PDB entry 5M5K | X-ray diffraction, 1.84 A resolution | chains C and D of the 4 polymer chains in the assembly

== Chain C (and D) ==
Name: Adenosylhomocysteinase
Source organism: Bradyrhizobium elkanii
Notes: EC 3.3.1.1; chain D of this document is another copy of the same molecule, construct and numbering; everything in this record applies to it too
UniProtKB: A0A087WNH6 (A0A087WNH6_BRAEL); residues -5 to 473 here correspond to UniProt positions 1-479 (UniProt number = residue number + 6)
Amino-acid sequence (479 residues; row label = number of the first residue in the row; numbers below 1 keep their minus sign (Gly-5 is residue -5)):
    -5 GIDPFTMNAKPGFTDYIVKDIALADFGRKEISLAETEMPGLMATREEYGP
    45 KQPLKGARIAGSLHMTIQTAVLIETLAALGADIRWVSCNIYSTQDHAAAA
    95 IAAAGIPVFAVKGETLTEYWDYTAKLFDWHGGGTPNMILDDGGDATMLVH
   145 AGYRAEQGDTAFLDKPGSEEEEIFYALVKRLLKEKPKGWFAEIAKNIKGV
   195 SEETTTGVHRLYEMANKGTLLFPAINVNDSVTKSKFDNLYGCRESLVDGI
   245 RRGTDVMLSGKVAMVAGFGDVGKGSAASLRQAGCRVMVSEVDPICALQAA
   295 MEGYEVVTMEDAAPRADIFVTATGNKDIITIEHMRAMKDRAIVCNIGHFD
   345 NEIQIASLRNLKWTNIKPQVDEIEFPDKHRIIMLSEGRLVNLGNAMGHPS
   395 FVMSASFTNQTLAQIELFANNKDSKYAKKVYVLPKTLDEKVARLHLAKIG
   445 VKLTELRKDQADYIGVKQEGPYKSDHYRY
Disordered / not traced: -5 to 2 (chain D: -5 to 5)
Bound ions: Na+: Met390, His392
Residues lining bound ligands:
  - adenosine (ADN): Leu57, His58, Thr60, Gln62, Thr63, Asp135, Glu197, Thr198, Lys227, Asp231, Leu383, Asn385, Leu386, Met390, Gly391, His392, Met397, Phe401
  - NAD (nicotinamide-adenine-dinucleotide), molecule 1: Thr198, Thr199, Thr200, Lys227, Asp231, Asn232, Cys236, Ala260, Gly261, Phe262, Gly263, Asp264, Val265, Gly266, Ser283, Glu284, Val285, Asp286, Cys289, Ala316, Thr317, Gly318, Asn319, Ile322, Ile340, Gly341, His342, Leu383, Asn385, Leu386, His392
  - NAD, molecule 2: Thr448, Leu450, Gln454, Ile458, Lys467, Tyr471
Swiss-Prot annotation at these positions:
  - binding site (NAD(+)): Val259, Lys461
From the paper describing this entry:
  - binding site for adenosine: His58, Thr60, Gln62, Asp135, Glu197, Thr198, Lys227, Asp231, His392
  - binding site for 3'-deoxyadenosine: His58, Thr60, Gln62, Asp231, His392
  - conformationally variable residues (side-chain flip): Glu197, Phe343

== Chain C / chain D interface ==
Contacting residue pairs (129; chain C residue first):
  His203(C) - Tyr457(D)
  His203(C) - Ile458(D)
  His203(C) - Gly459(D)
  Asp223(C) - Arg472(D)  hydrogen bond (backbone-side chain)
  Val225(C) - Ile288(D)  hydrophobic
  Val225(C) - Arg472(D)
  Thr226(C) - Ile288(D)
  Lys229(C) - Arg472(D)
  Lys229(C) - Tyr473(D)  hydrogen bond (side chain-backbone)
  Phe230(C) - Ile288(D)
  Phe230(C) - Leu291(D)  hydrophobic
  Phe230(C) - Gln292(D)
  Tyr234(C) - Gln292(D)
  Tyr234(C) - Met295(D)  hydrophobic
  Tyr234(C) - Glu296(D)  hydrogen bond
  Arg237(C) - Met295(D)  hydrogen bond (side chain-backbone)
  Arg237(C) - Glu296(D)  salt bridge
  Gly263(C) - Tyr471(D)
  Asp264(C) - Tyr471(D)
  Asp264(C) - Tyr473(D)
  Lys267(C) - Tyr473(D)
  Ser283(C) - Thr448(D)
  Glu284(C) - Leu447(D)
  Glu284(C) - Thr448(D)  hydrogen bond (backbone-backbone)
  Val285(C) - Leu447(D)
  Val285(C) - Thr448(D)
  Val285(C) - Leu450(D)  hydrophobic
  Val285(C) - Tyr466(D)
  Asp286(C) - Leu447(D)
  Asp286(C) - Tyr466(D)
  Asp286(C) - Lys467(D)  salt bridge
  Pro287(C) - Glu433(D)
  Pro287(C) - Ala436(D)
  Pro287(C) - Arg437(D)
  Pro287(C) - Leu440(D)  hydrophobic
  Pro287(C) - Leu447(D)  hydrophobic
  Pro287(C) - Tyr466(D)
  Ile288(C) - Glu433(D)
  Ile288(C) - Ala436(D)
  Ile288(C) - Tyr473(D)  hydrophobic
  Cys289(C) - Lys467(D)
  Ala290(C) - Val445(D)  hydrophobic
  Ala290(C) - Leu447(D)  hydrophobic
  Leu291(C) - Phe230(D)  hydrophobic
  Leu291(C) - Ala436(D)  hydrophobic
  Leu291(C) - Ile443(D)  hydrophobic
  Gln292(C) - Lys229(D)
  Gln292(C) - Tyr234(D)
  Gln292(C) - Tyr473(D)  hydrogen bond (side chain-backbone)
  Ala294(C) - Ile443(D)  hydrophobic
  Ala294(C) - Val445(D)  hydrophobic
  Met295(C) - Phe230(D)  hydrophobic
  Met295(C) - Tyr234(D)
  Met295(C) - Arg237(D)  hydrogen bond (backbone-side chain)
  Met295(C) - Phe395(D)  hydrophobic
  Met295(C) - Ile443(D)  hydrophobic
  Glu296(C) - Tyr234(D)
  Glu296(C) - Arg237(D)  salt bridge
  Val300(C) - Val445(D)  hydrophobic
  Val300(C) - Lys446(D)  hydrogen bond (backbone-backbone)
  Thr302(C) - Lys446(D)
  Gly318(C) - Tyr457(D)
  Gly318(C) - Ile458(D)
  Asn319(C) - Leu450(D)
  Asn319(C) - Gln454(D)  hydrogen bond (side chain-backbone)
  Asn319(C) - Tyr457(D)
  Asn319(C) - Ile458(D)
  Lys320(C) - Asp453(D)  salt bridge
  Lys320(C) - Gln454(D)  hydrogen bond (backbone-side chain)
  Lys320(C) - Tyr457(D)
  Asp321(C) - Arg451(D)  hydrogen bond (backbone-side chain)
  Asp321(C) - Gln454(D)  hydrogen bond (backbone-side chain)
  His342(C) - Tyr457(D)  hydrogen bond
  Phe343(C) - Tyr457(D)
  Asn345(C) - Tyr457(D)  hydrogen bond
  Phe395(C) - Met295(D)  hydrophobic
  Glu433(C) - Pro287(D)
  Glu433(C) - Ile288(D)
  Ala436(C) - Pro287(D)
  Ala436(C) - Ile288(D)  hydrophobic
  Ala436(C) - Leu291(D)  hydrophobic
  Arg437(C) - Pro287(D)
  Leu440(C) - Pro287(D)  hydrophobic
  Leu440(C) - Leu291(D)  hydrophobic
  Ile443(C) - Leu291(D)  hydrophobic
  Ile443(C) - Ala294(D)  hydrophobic
  Ile443(C) - Met295(D)  hydrophobic
  Val445(C) - Ala290(D)  hydrophobic
  Val445(C) - Ala294(D)  hydrophobic
  Val445(C) - Val300(D)  hydrophobic
  Lys446(C) - Val300(D)  hydrogen bond (backbone-backbone)
  Lys446(C) - Val301(D)
  Lys446(C) - Thr302(D)
  Leu447(C) - Glu284(D)
  Leu447(C) - Val285(D)
  Leu447(C) - Ala290(D)  hydrophobic
  Thr448(C) - Ser283(D)
  Thr448(C) - Glu284(D)  hydrogen bond (backbone-backbone)
  Thr448(C) - Val285(D)
  Leu450(C) - Val285(D)  hydrophobic
  Leu450(C) - Asn319(D)
  Arg451(C) - Asp321(D)  hydrogen bond (side chain-backbone)
  Asp453(C) - Lys320(D)
  Gln454(C) - Asn319(D)  hydrogen bond (backbone-side chain)
  Gln454(C) - Lys320(D)  hydrogen bond (side chain-backbone)
  Gln454(C) - Asp321(D)  hydrogen bond (side chain-backbone)
  Gln454(C) - Ile322(D)
  Tyr457(C) - Gly318(D)
  Tyr457(C) - Asn319(D)
  Tyr457(C) - Lys320(D)
  Tyr457(C) - His342(D)
  Ile458(C) - Gly318(D)
  Ile458(C) - Asn319(D)
  Tyr466(C) - Val285(D)
  Tyr466(C) - Asp286(D)
  Tyr466(C) - Pro287(D)
  Lys467(C) - Asp286(D)  salt bridge
  Lys467(C) - Cys289(D)
  Tyr471(C) - Gly263(D)
  Tyr471(C) - Asp264(D)
  Tyr471(C) - Arg472(D)  hydrogen bond (backbone-side chain)
  Arg472(C) - Asp223(D)  hydrogen bond (side chain-backbone)
  Arg472(C) - Val225(D)
  Arg472(C) - Tyr471(D)
  Arg472(C) - Arg472(D)
  Tyr473(C) - Asp264(D)
  Tyr473(C) - Lys267(D)
  Tyr473(C) - Ile288(D)  hydrophobic
  Tyr473(C) - Gln292(D)  hydrogen bond (backbone-side chain)
Interface residues without a listed pair, chain C (65 interface residues in all): Glu207, Ser224, Val301, Ile322, Lys429, Asp432, His439, Gly444, Glu449, Asp469, His470
Interface residues without a listed pair, chain D (59 interface residues in all): Ser224, Thr226, Asn345, Asp432, Gly444, Glu449

== Summary ==
Chain C and chain D form an interface of 65 and 59 residues respectively; the contacts include 23 hydrogen
bonds and 5 salt bridges. Polar pairs include Arg237(C)-Glu296(D), Asp286(C)-Lys467(D) and
Lys320(C)-Asp453(D). From the paper: a binding site for adenosine at His58(C), Thr60(C) and Gln62(C) among
others; a binding site for 3'-deoxyadenosine at His58(C), Thr60(C) and Gln62(C) among others.
Both chains are Adenosylhomocysteinase (Bradyrhizobium elkanii). Entry 5M5K (S-adenosyl-L-homocysteine
hydrolase from Bradyrhizobium elkanii in complex with adenosine and cordycepin) was determined by X-ray
diffraction together with 5M65, 5M66 and 5M67 from the same study.
